Entry 7U0G (electron microscopy, 2.60 A resolution); this record covers chains I and M of the 15 polymer chains in the assembly.

# Chain I
Molecule: 162-nt DNA strand
Sequence (162 nucleotides; row label = number of the first residue in the row):
     1 AGTGGTATTA ACATATCCTC AGTGGTGAGT ATTAACATGG AACTTACTCC AACAATACAG
    61 ATGCTGAATA AATGTAGTCT AAGTGAAGGA AGAAGGAAAG GTGGGAGCTG CCATCACTCA
   121 GAATTGTCCA GCAGGGATTG TGCAAGCTTG TGAATAAAGA CA
Unresolved in the structure: 1-26, 160-162

# Chain M
Protein: Maltodextrin-binding protein, POU domain, class 5, transcription factor 1
Organism: Escherichia coli K-12
Reference sequence: chimeric construct of A0A376KDN7, Q01860: residues -248 to 118 from A0A376KDN7 (A0A376KDN7_ECOLX) positions 26-392 (UniProt number = residue number + 274); residues 138-290 from Q01860 positions 138-290 (same numbers)
Amino-acid sequence (550 residues; row label = number of the first residue in the row; numbers below 1 keep their minus sign (Met-251 is residue -251); X marks 1 residue of unknown identity (built as UNK)):
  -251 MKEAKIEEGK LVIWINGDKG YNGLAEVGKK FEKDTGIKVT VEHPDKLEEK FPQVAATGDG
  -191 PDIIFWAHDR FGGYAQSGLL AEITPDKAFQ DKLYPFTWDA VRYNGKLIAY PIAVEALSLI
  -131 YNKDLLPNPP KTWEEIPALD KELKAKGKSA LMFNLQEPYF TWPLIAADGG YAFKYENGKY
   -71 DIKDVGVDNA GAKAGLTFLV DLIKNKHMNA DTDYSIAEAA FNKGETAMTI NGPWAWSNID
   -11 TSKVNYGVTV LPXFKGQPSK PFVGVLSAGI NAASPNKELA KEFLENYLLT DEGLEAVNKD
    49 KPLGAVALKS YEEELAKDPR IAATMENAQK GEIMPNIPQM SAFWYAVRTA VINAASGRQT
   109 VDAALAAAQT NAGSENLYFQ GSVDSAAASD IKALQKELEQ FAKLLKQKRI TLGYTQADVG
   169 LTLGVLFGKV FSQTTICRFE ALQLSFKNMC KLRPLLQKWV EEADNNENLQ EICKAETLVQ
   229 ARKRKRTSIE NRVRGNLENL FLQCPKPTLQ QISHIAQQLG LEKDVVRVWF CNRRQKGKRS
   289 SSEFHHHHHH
Unresolved in the structure: -251 to 139, 215-298
Sequence notes: initiating methionine (-251); expression tag (-250 to -249, 291-298); conflict UNK_1 (Thr275 in A0A376KDN7), Ala114 (Lys388 in A0A376KDN7), Ala115 (Asp389 in A0A376KDN7); linker (119-137)
Curated features (UniProtKB/Swiss-Prot):
  - DNA-binding region: Arg230 to Ser289 (Homeobox)
  - region (DNA-binding): Ser180 to Arg186, Ser193 to Asn196
  - binding site (DNA): Arg157, Gln164
  - modified residue: Thr235 (Phosphothreonine), Ser236 (Phosphoserine), Ser289 (Phosphoserine), Ser290 (Phosphoserine)
From the paper describing this entry:
  - binding site for the 162-nt DNA strand (chain I): Arg186

# Interface between chain I and chain M
Contacting residue pairs - 14 pairs, chain I then chain M:
  DT149(I) with Ser193(M), hydrogen bond to the phosphate; Asn196(M), phosphate contact
  DG150(I) with Thr183(M), sugar contact; Arg186(M), base contact; Asn196(M), hydrogen bond to the phosphate; Lys199(M), salt bridge to the phosphate
  DT151(I) with Val178(M), phosphate contact; Phe179(M), phosphate contact; Ser180(M), hydrogen bond to the phosphate; Thr182(M), base contact; Thr183(M), hydrogen bond to the phosphate; Arg186(M), hydrogen bond to the base
  DG152(I) with Thr182(M), hydrogen bond to the base
  DA153(I) with Thr182(M), base contact
Also at the interface, not in a pair above, chain I (7 interface residues in all): DT148, DA154
Also at the interface, not in a pair above, chain M (10 interface residues in all): Gln181

# Overview
The interface between chain I and chain M involves 7 residues on one side and 10 on the other, with 6 hydrogen
bonds and 1 salt bridge. Polar contacts include DT151(I)-Arg186(M), DG152(I)-Thr182(M) and DT149(I)-Ser193(M).
The paper reports a binding site for the 162-nt DNA strand (chain I) at Arg186(M).
Here chain I is a 162-nt DNA strand and chain M is Maltodextrin-binding protein, POU domain, class 5,
transcription factor 1 (Escherichia coli K-12). Entry 7U0G (structure of LIN28b nucleosome bound 3 OCT4) was
determined by electron microscopy, deposited together with 7U0I, 7U0J, 8DK5, 8SPS and 8SPU.
